PDB entry 6PMI | electron microscopy, 3.86 A resolution | chains D and 2 of the 9 polymer chains in the assembly

[Chain D]
Protein: DNA-directed RNA polymerase subunit beta'
Source organism: Escherichia coli O157:H7
Notes: EC 2.7.7.6
UniProt: P0A8T8 (RPOC_ECO57); residues 1-1407 here = UniProt positions 1-1407
Amino-acid sequence (1407 residues; numbered 1 to 1407; the number before each row is that of its first residue):
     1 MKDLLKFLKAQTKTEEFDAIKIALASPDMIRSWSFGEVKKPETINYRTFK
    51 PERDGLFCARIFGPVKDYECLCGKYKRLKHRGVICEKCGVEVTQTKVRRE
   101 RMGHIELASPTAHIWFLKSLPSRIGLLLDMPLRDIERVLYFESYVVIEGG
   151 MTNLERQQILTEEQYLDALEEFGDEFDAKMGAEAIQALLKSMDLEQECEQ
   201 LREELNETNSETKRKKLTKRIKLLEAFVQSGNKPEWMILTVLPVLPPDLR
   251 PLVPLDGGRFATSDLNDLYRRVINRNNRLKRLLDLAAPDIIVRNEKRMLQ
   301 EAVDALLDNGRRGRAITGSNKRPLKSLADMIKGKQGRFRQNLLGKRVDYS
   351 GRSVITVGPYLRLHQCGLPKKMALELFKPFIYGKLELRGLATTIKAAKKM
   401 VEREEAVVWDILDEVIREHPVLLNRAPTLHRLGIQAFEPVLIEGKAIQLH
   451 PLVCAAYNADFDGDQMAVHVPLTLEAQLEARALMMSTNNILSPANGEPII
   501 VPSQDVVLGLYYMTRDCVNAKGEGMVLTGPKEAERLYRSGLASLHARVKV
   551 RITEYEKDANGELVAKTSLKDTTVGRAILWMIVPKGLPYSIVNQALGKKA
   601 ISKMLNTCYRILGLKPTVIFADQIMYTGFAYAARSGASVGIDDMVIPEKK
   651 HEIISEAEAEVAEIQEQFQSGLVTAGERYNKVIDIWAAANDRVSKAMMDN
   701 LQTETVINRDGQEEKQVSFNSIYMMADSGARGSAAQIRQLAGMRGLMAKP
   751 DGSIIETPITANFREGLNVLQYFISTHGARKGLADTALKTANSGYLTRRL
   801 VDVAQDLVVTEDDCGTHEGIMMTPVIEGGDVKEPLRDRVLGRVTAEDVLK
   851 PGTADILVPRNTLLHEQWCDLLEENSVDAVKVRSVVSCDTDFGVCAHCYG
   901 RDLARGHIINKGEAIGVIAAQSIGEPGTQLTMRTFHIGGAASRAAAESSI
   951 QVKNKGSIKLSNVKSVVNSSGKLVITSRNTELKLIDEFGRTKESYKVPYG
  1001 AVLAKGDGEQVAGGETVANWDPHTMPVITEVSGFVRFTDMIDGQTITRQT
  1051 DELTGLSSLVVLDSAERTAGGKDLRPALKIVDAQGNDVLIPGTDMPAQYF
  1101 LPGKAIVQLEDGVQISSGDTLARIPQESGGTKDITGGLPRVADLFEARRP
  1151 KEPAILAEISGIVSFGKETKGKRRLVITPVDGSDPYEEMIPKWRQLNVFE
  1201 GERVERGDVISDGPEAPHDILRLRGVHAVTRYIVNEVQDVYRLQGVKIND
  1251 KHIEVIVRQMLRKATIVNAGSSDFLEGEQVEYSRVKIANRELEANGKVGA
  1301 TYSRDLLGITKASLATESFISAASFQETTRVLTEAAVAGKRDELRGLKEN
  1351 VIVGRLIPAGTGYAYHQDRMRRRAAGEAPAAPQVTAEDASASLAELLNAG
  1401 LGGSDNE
Unresolved in the structure: 1-14, 933-947, 1127-1136, 1377-1407
UniProt features mapped onto this chain:
  - binding site (Zn(2+)): Cys70, Cys72, Cys85, Cys88, Cys814, Cys888, Cys895, Cys898
  - binding site (Mg(2+)): Asp460, Asp462, Asp464
  - modified residue: Lys972 (N6-acetyllysine)
Bound ions: Zn2+ site 1: Cys70, Cys72, Cys85, Cys88; Mg2+: Asp460, Asp462, Asp464; Zn2+ site 2: Cys814, Cys888, Cys895
Reported in the primary citation:
  - binding site for Synthetic template strand DNA (chain 2): Ser319
  - mutagenesis - K74A, K74A/K87A, K87A: decreased catalytic activity with RNA polymerase sigma factor FliA
  - mutagenesis - K74A/K87A: decreased growth in response to bacterial growth

[Chain 2]
Molecule: Synthetic template strand DNA
Sequence (54 nucleotides; row label = number of the first residue in the row):
     1 CGCCGCAAACAAGTTGTAGAGCTTATCGGCAAGGAGGAAGGAAACTTTAT
    51 TGCT

[How chain D and chain 2 interact]
Residue-residue contacts (17):
  Glu211(D) - DC1(2)  phosphate contact
  Ser319(D) - DC22(2)  base contact
  Asn320(D) - DG21(2)  hydrogen bond to the base
  Lys334(D) - DA11(2)  salt bridge to the phosphate
  Lys334(D) - DA12(2)  salt bridge to the phosphate
  Lys334(D) - DG13(2)  phosphate contact
  Arg339(D) - DA11(2)  salt bridge to the phosphate
  Arg346(D) - DT15(2)  salt bridge to the phosphate
  Arg352(D) - DT15(2)  sugar contact
  Thr790(D) - DA12(2)  base contact
  Ala791(D) - DA12(2)  sugar contact
  Gln1326(D) - DA9(2)  phosphate contact
  Gln1326(D) - DC10(2)  hydrogen bond to the phosphate
  Glu1327(D) - DA9(2)  sugar contact
  Glu1327(D) - DC10(2)  phosphate contact
  Arg1330(D) - DA8(2)  phosphate contact
  Arg1330(D) - DA9(2)  salt bridge to the phosphate
Interface residues without a listed pair, chain D (16 interface residues in all): Arg311, Pro427, Tyr795, Met1189
Interface residues without a listed pair, chain 2 (12 interface residues in all): DG2, DT24

[In short]
Chain D and chain 2 form an interface of 16 and 12 residues respectively; the contacts include 2 hydrogen
bonds and 5 salt bridges. Among the polar pairs are Asn320(D)-DG21(2), Gln1326(D)-DC10(2) and
Lys334(D)-DA11(2). From the paper: a binding site for Synthetic template strand DNA (chain 2) at Ser319(D);
K74A, K74A/K87A and K87A of chain D reduce catalytic activity with RNA polymerase sigma factor FliA.
Here chain D is DNA-directed RNA polymerase subunit beta' (Escherichia coli O157:H7) and chain 2 is Synthetic
template strand DNA. Entry 6PMI (Sigm28-transcription initiation complex with specific promoter at the state
1) was determined by electron microscopy, deposited together with 6PMJ.
